PDB entry 7FP6 | X-ray diffraction, 1.61 A resolution | chains A and B

# Chain A
Name: Pre-mRNA-splicing factor 8
Organism: Saccharomyces cerevisiae S288C
Reference sequence: P33334 (PRP8_YEAST); residue numbers follow UniProt; this construct covers 1836-2090
Chain sequence (258 residues; row label = number of the first residue in the row):
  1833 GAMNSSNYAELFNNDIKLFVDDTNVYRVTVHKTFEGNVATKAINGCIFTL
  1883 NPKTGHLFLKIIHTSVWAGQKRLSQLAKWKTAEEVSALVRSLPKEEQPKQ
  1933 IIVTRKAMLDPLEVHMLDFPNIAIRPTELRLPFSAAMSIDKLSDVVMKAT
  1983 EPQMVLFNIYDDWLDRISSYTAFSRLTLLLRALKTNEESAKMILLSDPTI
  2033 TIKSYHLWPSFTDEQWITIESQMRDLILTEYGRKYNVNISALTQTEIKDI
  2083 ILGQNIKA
Disordered / not traced: 2070-2090
Construct notes: expression tag (1833-1835)

# Chain B
Name: A1 cistron-splicing factor AAR2
Organism: Saccharomyces cerevisiae S288C
Reference sequence: P32357 (AAR2_YEAST); aligned to UniProt positions 1-317 over residues 1-317
Chain sequence (308 residues; numbered -3 to 317; 13 numbers in that range are skipped by the numbering (no residue carries them; nothing is unmodelled there); the number before each row is that of its first residue; numbers below 1 keep their minus sign (Gly-3 is residue -3)):
    -3 GAMAMNTVPFTSAPIEVTIGIDQYSFNVKENQPFHGIKDIPIGHVHVIHF
    47 QHADNSSMRYGYWFDCRMGNFYIQYDPKDGLYKMMEERDGAKFENIVHNF
    97 KERQMMVSYPKIDEDDTWYNLTEFVQMDKIRKIVRKDENQFSYVDSSMTT
   147 VQENEL
   166 SSSSSDPAHSLNYTVINFKSREAIRPGHEMEDFLDKSYYLNTVMLQGIFK
   216 NSSNYFGELQFAFLNAMFFGNYGSSLQWHAMIELICSSATVPKHMLDKLD
   266 EILYYQIKTLPEQYSDILLNERVWNICLYSSFQKNSLHNTEKIMENKYPE
   316 LL
Disordered / not traced: -3 to 0, 166-169
Construct notes: expression tag (-3 to 0); conflict Ser166 (Leu153 in P32357), Ser167 (Lys154 in P32357), Ser170 (Asp in P32357)
Residues lining bound ligands: (3R)-3-amino-3-phenylpropanenitrile (W6L): Pro5, Phe6, Thr7, Tyr68, Gln70, Glu83, Lys88, Phe89, Ile92, Phe96

# How chain A and chain B interact
Pairs across the interface (17; chain A residue first):
  Gln1907(A) - Met195(B)
  Gln1907(A) - Leu199(B)
  Leu1908(A) - Met195(B)  hydrophobic
  Trp1911(A) - Glu194(B)
  Trp1911(A) - Met195(B)
  Trp1911(A) - Phe198(B)  hydrophobic
  Asp1942(A) - Lys184(B)  salt bridge
  Asp1942(A) - Phe198(B)
  Glu1945(A) - Lys184(B)  salt bridge
  Val1946(A) - Ile189(B)  hydrophobic
  Val1946(A) - Glu194(B)
  Val1946(A) - Phe198(B)  hydrophobic
  His1947(A) - Glu194(B)  salt bridge
  Leu1949(A) - Lys184(B)
  Leu1949(A) - Ser185(B)
  Leu1949(A) - Arg186(B)
  Asp1950(A) - Arg186(B)  salt bridge

# In short
Chain A and chain B form an interface of 9 and 8 residues respectively; the contacts include 4 salt bridges.
Among the polar pairs are Asp1942(A)-Lys184(B), Glu1945(A)-Lys184(B) and His1947(A)-Glu194(B). Chain B binds
(3R)-3-amino-3-phenylpropanenitrile.
Here chain A is Pre-mRNA-splicing factor 8 and chain B is A1 cistron-splicing factor AAR2, both from
Saccharomyces cerevisiae S288C. Entry 7FP6 (PanDDA analysis group deposition -- Aar2/RNaseH in complex with
fragment P08G05 from the F2X-Universal Library) was determined by X-ray diffraction, deposited together with
5ST0, 5ST1, 5ST2, 5ST3, 5ST4, 5ST5 and 248 further entries.
